5MP9 - chains K and J of the 34 polymer chains in the assembly; structure by electron microscopy, 4.10 A resolution (low resolution: residue-level contacts below are approximate; hydrogen-bond / salt-bridge calls are withheld).

[Chain K]
Molecule: 26S protease regulatory subunit 6B homolog
Source organism: Saccharomyces cerevisiae (strain ATCC 204508 / S288c)
UniProt: P33298 (PRS6B_YEAST); residues 1-428 here = UniProt positions 1-428
Sequence (428 residues; row label = number of the first residue in the row):
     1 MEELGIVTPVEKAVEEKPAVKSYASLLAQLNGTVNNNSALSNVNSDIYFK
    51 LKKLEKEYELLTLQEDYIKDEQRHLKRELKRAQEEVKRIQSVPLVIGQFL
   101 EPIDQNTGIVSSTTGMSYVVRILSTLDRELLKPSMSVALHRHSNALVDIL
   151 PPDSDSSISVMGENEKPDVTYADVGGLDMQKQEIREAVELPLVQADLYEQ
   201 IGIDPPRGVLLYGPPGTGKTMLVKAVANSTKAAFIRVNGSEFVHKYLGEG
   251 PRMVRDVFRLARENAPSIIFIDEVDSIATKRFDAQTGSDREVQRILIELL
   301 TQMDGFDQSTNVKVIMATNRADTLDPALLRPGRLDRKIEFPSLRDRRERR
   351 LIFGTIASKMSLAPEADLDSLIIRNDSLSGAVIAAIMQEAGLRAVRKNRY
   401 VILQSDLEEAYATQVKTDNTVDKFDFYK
Not modelled in the structure: 1-39
Curated features (UniProtKB/Swiss-Prot):
  - binding site (ATP): Gly213 to Thr220
  - modified residue: Met1 (N-acetylmethionine)
  - cross-link: Lys280 (Glycyl lysine isopeptide (Lys-Gly) (interchain with G-Cter in ubiquitin))
Ion coordination: Mg2+: Thr220 (together with ATP)
Small-molecule neighbours: ATP (adenosine-5'-triphosphate): Asp173, Val174, Gly175, Gly176, Pro215, Gly216, Thr217, Gly218, Lys219, Thr220, Met221, Glu273, Asn319, Ile352, Thr355, Gly380, Ala381, Ala384

[Chain J]
Molecule: 26S protease regulatory subunit 8 homolog
Source organism: Saccharomyces cerevisiae (strain ATCC 204508 / S288c)
UniProt: Q01939 (PRS8_YEAST); residues 1-405 here = UniProt positions 1-405
Sequence (405 residues; row label = number of the first residue in the row):
     1 MTAAVTSSNIVLETHESGIKPYFEQKIQETELKIRSKTENVRRLEAQRNA
    51 LNDKVRFIKDELRLLQEPGSYVGEVIKIVSDKKVLVKVQPEGKYIVDVAK
   101 DINVKDLKASQRVCLRSDSYMLHKVLENKADPLVSLMMVEKVPDSTYDMV
   151 GGLTKQIKEIKEVIELPVKHPELFESLGIAQPKGVILYGPPGTGKTLLAR
   201 AVAHHTDCKFIRVSGAELVQKYIGEGSRMVRELFVMAREHAPSIIFMDEI
   251 DSIGSTRVEGSGGGDSEVQRTMLELLNQLDGFETSKNIKIIMATNRLDIL
   301 DPALLRPGRIDRKIEFPPPSVAARAEILRIHSRKMNLTRGINLRKVAEKM
   351 NGCSGADVKGVCTEAGMYALRERRIHVTQEDFELAVGKVMNKNQETAISV
   401 AKLFK
Not modelled in the structure: 1-12, 399-405
Curated features (UniProtKB/Swiss-Prot):
  - binding site (ATP): Gly189 to Thr196
  - modified residue: Thr2 (N-acetylthreonine)
Ion coordination: Mg2+: Thr196 (together with ADP)
Small-molecule neighbours: ADP (adenosine-5'-diphosphate): Met149, Val150, Gly151, Leu153, Pro191, Gly192, Thr193, Gly194, Lys195, Thr196, Leu197, Arg200, Ile327, His331, Gly355, Ala356, Lys359

[How chain K and chain J interact]
Contacting residue pairs (85; chain K residue first):
  Asn44(K) - Lys20(J)
  Tyr48(K) - Phe23(J)
  Leu51(K) - Glu24(J)
  Glu55(K) - Ile27(J)
  Glu55(K) - Thr30(J)
  Tyr58(K) - Lys37(J)
  Glu59(K) - Lys33(J)
  Leu61(K) - Lys37(J)
  Thr62(K) - Lys37(J)
  Glu65(K) - Lys37(J)
  Glu65(K) - Val41(J)
  Glu65(K) - Leu44(J)
  Ile68(K) - Leu44(J)
  Ile68(K) - Arg48(J)
  Lys69(K) - Leu44(J)
  Glu71(K) - Arg48(J)
  Gln72(K) - Leu44(J)
  Gln72(K) - Gln47(J)
  Gln72(K) - Arg48(J)
  Leu75(K) - Leu51(J)
  Leu75(K) - Asn52(J)
  Leu75(K) - Val55(J)
  Lys76(K) - Leu51(J)
  Leu79(K) - Lys54(J)
  Leu79(K) - Val55(J)
  Ala82(K) - Ile58(J)
  Val86(K) - Ile58(J)
  Val86(K) - Glu61(J)
  Ile89(K) - Gln66(J)
  Glu101(K) - Arg112(J)
  Ile103(K) - Lys124(J)
  Gly115(K) - Pro90(J)
  Met116(K) - Pro90(J)
  Ser117(K) - Ser70(J)
  Ser117(K) - Tyr71(J)
  Tyr118(K) - Ser70(J)
  Tyr118(K) - Tyr71(J)
  Val119(K) - Ser70(J)
  Val119(K) - Val72(J)
  Val120(K) - Glu67(J)
  Arg121(K) - Phe57(J)
  Arg121(K) - Leu65(J)
  Arg121(K) - Glu67(J)
  Leu123(K) - Glu61(J)
  Leu123(K) - Leu65(J)
  Ser124(K) - Ile58(J)
  Ser124(K) - Glu61(J)
  Ser143(K) - Leu65(J)
  Ser143(K) - Glu67(J)
  Ala145(K) - Leu65(J)
  Ala145(K) - Glu67(J)
  Met179(K) - Lys388(J)
  Gln182(K) - Arg371(J)
  Glu186(K) - Met367(J)
  Glu186(K) - Leu370(J)
  Glu186(K) - Arg371(J)
  Leu197(K) - Leu370(J)
  Tyr198(K) - Leu370(J)
  Gln200(K) - Asn336(J)
  Gln200(K) - Arg374(J)
  Ile201(K) - Met335(J)
  Ile201(K) - Asn336(J)
  Ile201(K) - Ile375(J)
  Ile201(K) - His376(J)
  Ile201(K) - Val377(J)
  Gly202(K) - Lys334(J)
  Gly202(K) - Met335(J)
  Ile203(K) - Gly366(J)
  Thr279(K) - Leu218(J)
  Lys280(K) - Leu218(J)
  Phe282(K) - Leu218(J)
  Ala284(K) - Gly224(J)
  Arg290(K) - Lys221(J)
  Gln293(K) - Lys221(J)
  Arg294(K) - Lys221(J)
  Ile297(K) - Lys221(J)
  Leu300(K) - Val139(J)
  Asp325(K) - Leu218(J)
  Arg330(K) - Glu140(J)
  Pro331(K) - Lys141(J)
  Arg333(K) - Met138(J)
  Arg333(K) - Val139(J)
  Arg333(K) - Lys141(J)
  Arg336(K) - Met367(J)
  Glu339(K) - Lys392(J)
Also at the interface, not in a pair above, chain K (64 interface residues in all): Ile47, Gln83, Glu85, Asn106, Ile109, Leu190, Leu296, Ala327
Also at the interface, not in a pair above, chain J (56 interface residues in all): Ile34, Asn40, Leu62, Leu64, Gly69, Glu91, Arg212, Ser214, Ala369
From the paper, about this interface:
  - interface residues, chain J: Glu140(J)

[Summary]
64 residues of chain K face 56 of chain J across their interface. Bound to chain K: ATP. Bound to chain J:
ADP. UniProt lists 8 ATP-binding residues on chain K; 8 ATP-binding residues on chain J. From the paper: the
interface residue Glu140(J).
Here chain K is 26S protease regulatory subunit 6B homolog and chain J is 26S protease regulatory subunit 8
homolog, both from Saccharomyces cerevisiae (strain ATCC 204508 / S288c). Entry 5MP9 (26S proteasome in
presence of ATP (s1)) was determined by electron microscopy (same publication as 5MPA, 5MPB, 5MPC, 5MPD and
5MPE).
